8RNC - chains A and X of the 9 polymer chains in the assembly; structure by electron microscopy, 3.52 A resolution.

== Chain A (and X) ==
Molecule: Polymerase acidic protein
Source organism: Influenza B virus (B/Memphis/13/2003)
Notes: EC 3.1.-.-; chain X of this document is another copy of the same molecule, construct and numbering; everything in this record applies to it too
Reference sequence: Q5V8Z9 (Q5V8Z9_9INFB); numbering as in UniProt (aligned over 1-726)
Amino-acid sequence (726 residues; row label = number of the first residue in the row):
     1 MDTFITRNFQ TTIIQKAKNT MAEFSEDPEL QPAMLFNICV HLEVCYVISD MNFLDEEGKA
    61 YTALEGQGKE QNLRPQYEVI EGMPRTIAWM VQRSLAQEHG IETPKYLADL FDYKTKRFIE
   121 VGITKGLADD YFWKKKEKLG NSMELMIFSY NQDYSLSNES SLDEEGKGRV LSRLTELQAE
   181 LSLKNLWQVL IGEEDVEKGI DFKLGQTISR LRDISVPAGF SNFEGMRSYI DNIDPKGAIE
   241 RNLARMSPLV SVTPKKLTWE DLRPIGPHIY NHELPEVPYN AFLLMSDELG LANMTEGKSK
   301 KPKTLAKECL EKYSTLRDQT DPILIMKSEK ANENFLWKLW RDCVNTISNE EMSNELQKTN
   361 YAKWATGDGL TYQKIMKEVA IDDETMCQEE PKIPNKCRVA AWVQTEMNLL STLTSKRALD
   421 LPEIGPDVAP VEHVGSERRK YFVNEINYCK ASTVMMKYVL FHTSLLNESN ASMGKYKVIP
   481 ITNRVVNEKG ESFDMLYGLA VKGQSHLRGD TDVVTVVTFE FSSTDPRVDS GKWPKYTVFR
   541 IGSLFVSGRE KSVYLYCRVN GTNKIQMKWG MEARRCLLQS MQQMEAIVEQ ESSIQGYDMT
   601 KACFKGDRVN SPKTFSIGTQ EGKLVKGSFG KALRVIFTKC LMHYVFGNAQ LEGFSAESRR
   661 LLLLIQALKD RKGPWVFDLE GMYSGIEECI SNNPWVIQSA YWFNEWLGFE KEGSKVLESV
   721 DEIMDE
Unresolved in the structure: 717-726 (chain X: 1-358, 388-726)
What the authors report for this chain:
  - mutagenesis - K631A/R634A: decreased catalytic activity
  - mutagenesis - K631A/R634A: decreased binding to Acidic leucine-rich nuclear phosphoprotein 32 family member A

== How chain A and chain X interact ==
Residue-residue contacts (18; chain A residue first):
  N332(A) - D382(X)  hydrogen bond (side chain-backbone)
  N334(A) - D382(X)  hydrogen bond (side chain-backbone)
  N334(A) - E384(X)  hydrogen bond
  F335(A) - V379(X)  hydrophobic
  F335(A) - D382(X)
  F335(A) - D383(X)
  K338(A) - E378(X)  salt bridge
  N360(A) - M376(X)
  Y361(A) - E378(X)
  Y361(A) - D382(X)  hydrogen bond
  W364(A) - I375(X)
  W364(A) - V379(X)  hydrophobic
  Q373(A) - W364(X)
  Q373(A) - G369(X)
  I375(A) - W364(X)  hydrophobic
  V379(A) - Y361(X)  hydrophobic
  V379(A) - W364(X)  hydrophobic
  D382(A) - Y361(X)
Interface residues without a listed pair, chain A (12 interface residues in all): M376
Interface residues without a listed pair, chain X (11 interface residues in all): N360

== Overview ==
12 residues of chain A face 11 of chain X across their interface; the contacts include 4 hydrogen bonds and 1
salt bridge. Polar pairs include K338(A)-E378(X), N332(A)-D382(X) and N334(A)-D382(X). From the paper:
K631A/R634A of chain A reduce catalytic activity; K631A/R634A of chain A reduce binding to Acidic leucine-rich
nuclear phosphoprotein 32 family member A.
Chain A and chain X are both Polymerase acidic protein (Influenza B virus (B/Memphis/13/2003)); the structure,
Influenza B polymerase, replication complex, an asymmetric polymerase dimer bound to human ANP32A (from
"Influenza B ..., was determined by electron microscopy together with 8RN1, 8RN2, 8RN3, 8RN4, 8RN5, 8RN6 and 5
further entries from the same study.
